Entry 6MDO (electron microscopy, 3.90 A resolution); this record covers chains B and C of the 7 polymer chains in the assembly.

# Chain B (and C)
Molecule: Vesicle-fusing ATPase
Source organism: Cricetulus griseus
Notes: EC 3.6.4.6; chain C of this document is another copy of the same molecule, construct and numbering; everything in this record applies to it too
Reference sequence: P18708 (NSF_CRIGR); residue numbers follow UniProt; this construct covers 1-723
Amino-acid sequence (768 residues; each row starts with the number of its first residue; numbers below 1 keep their minus sign (Met-23 is residue -23)):
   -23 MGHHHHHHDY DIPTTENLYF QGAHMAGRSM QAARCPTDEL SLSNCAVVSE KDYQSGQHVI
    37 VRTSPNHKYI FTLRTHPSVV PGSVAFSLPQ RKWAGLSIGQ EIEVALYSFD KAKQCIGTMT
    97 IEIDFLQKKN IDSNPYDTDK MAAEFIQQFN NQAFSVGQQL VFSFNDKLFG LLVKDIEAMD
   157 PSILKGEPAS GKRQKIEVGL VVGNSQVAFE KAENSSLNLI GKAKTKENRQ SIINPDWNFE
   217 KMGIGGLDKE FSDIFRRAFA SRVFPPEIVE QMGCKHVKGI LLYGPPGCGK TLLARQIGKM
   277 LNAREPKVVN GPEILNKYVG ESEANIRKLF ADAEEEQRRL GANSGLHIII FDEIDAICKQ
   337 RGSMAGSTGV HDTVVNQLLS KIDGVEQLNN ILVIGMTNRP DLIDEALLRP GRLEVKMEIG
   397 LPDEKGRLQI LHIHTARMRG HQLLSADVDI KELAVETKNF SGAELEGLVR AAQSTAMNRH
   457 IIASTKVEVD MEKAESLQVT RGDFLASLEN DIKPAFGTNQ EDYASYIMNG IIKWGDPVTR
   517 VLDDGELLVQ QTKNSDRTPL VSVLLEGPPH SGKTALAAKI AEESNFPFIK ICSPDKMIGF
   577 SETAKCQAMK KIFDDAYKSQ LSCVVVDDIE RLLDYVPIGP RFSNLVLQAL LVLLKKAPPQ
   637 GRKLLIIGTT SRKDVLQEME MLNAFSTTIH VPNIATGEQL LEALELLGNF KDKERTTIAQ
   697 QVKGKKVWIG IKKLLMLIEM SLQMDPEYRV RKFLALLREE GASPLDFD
Disordered / not traced: -23 to 205, 461-474, 739-744 (chain C: -23 to 207, 458-467, 739-744)
Construct notes: initiating methionine (-23); expression tag (-22 to 0, 724-744); conflict Ile458 (Lys in P18708)
Curated features (UniProtKB/Swiss-Prot):
  - binding site (ATP): Asn505 to Trp510, Pro545 to Leu552
  - binding site (Mg(2+)): Thr550
  - modified residue: Lys105 (N6-acetyllysine), Ser207 (Phosphoserine), Tyr259 (Phosphotyrosine), Ser569 (Phosphoserine)
Small-molecule neighbours:
  - ATP (adenosine-5'-triphosphate), molecule 1: Gly219, Ile220, Gly221, Pro261, Pro262, Gly263, Cys264, Gly265, Lys266, Thr267, Leu268, Glu329, Asn374, Ile406, His410, Gly438, Ala439, Glu442
  - ATP, molecule 2: Lys251, Asp359, Arg385, Arg388
  - ATP, molecule 3: Asn505, Gly506, Ile507, Ile508, Trp510, Val514, Pro545, His546, Ser547, Gly548, Lys549, Thr550, Ala551, Asp604, Ile707, Lys708
Reported in the primary citation:
  - conformationally variable residues (side-chain flip): Tyr294
  - mutagenesis - Y294A, Y294L: decreased catalytic activity on SNARE complex
  - mutagenesis - Y294A (31 +/- 5 ATP min-1), Y294L (26 +/- 2 ATP min-1): unchanged catalytic activity on ATP
  - binding site for ATP: Lys266, Arg385, Arg388

# How chain B and chain C interact
Contacting residue pairs - 101 pairs, chain B then chain C:
  Asp212(B) - Lys469(C)  salt bridge
  Phe215(B) - Glu468(C)
  Phe231(B) - Lys469(C)
  Arg232(B) - Ser450(C)  hydrogen bond (backbone-side chain)
  Arg232(B) - Thr451(C)
  Arg232(B) - Asn454(C)
  Arg233(B) - Ala447(C)
  Arg233(B) - Ser450(C)
  Arg233(B) - Ile488(C)
  Ala236(B) - Ser450(C)
  Ala236(B) - Met453(C)
  Ser237(B) - Met453(C)
  Val239(B) - Lys469(C)
  Phe240(B) - His456(C)
  Glu246(B) - Arg413(C)  hydrogen bond (backbone-side chain)
  Gln247(B) - Arg413(C)  hydrogen bond (backbone-side chain)
  Gln247(B) - His417(C)  hydrogen bond (backbone-side chain)
  Gln247(B) - Leu419(C)
  Met248(B) - Arg413(C)
  Met248(B) - Met414(C)
  Met248(B) - Leu419(C)  hydrophobic
  Met248(B) - Gln449(C)
  Met248(B) - Met453(C)  hydrophobic
  Cys250(B) - Gln449(C)
  Lys251(B) - Arg446(C)  hydrogen bond (backbone-side chain)
  Val253(B) - Arg446(C)
  Tyr294(B) - Lys293(C)
  Val295(B) - Leu291(C)  hydrophobic
  Val295(B) - Asn292(C)
  Val295(B) - Lys293(C)  hydrogen bond (backbone-backbone)
  Gly296(B) - Leu291(C)
  Glu297(B) - Asn292(C)
  Glu297(B) - Lys293(C)
  Arg303(B) - Pro288(C)  hydrogen bond (side chain-backbone)
  Arg303(B) - Glu289(C)
  Arg337(B) - Glu329(C)  salt bridge
  Arg337(B) - Asp331(C)  salt bridge
  Arg337(B) - Asn374(C)
  Gly338(B) - Arg375(C)  hydrogen bond (backbone-side chain)
  Ser339(B) - Arg375(C)
  Thr349(B) - Pro288(C)
  Asn352(B) - Glu329(C)  hydrogen bond
  Asn352(B) - Ala332(C)
  Gln353(B) - Pro288(C)
  Leu355(B) - Glu329(C)
  Ser356(B) - Asn286(C)
  Ser356(B) - Gly287(C)  hydrogen bond (side chain-backbone)
  Ser356(B) - Asp328(C)  hydrogen bond
  Lys357(B) - Asn286(C)
  Asp359(B) - Arg271(C)
  Gly360(B) - Arg271(C)  hydrogen bond (backbone-side chain)
  Val361(B) - Thr267(C)
  Val361(B) - Arg271(C)  hydrogen bond (backbone-side chain)
  Glu362(B) - Val284(C)
  Glu362(B) - Asn286(C)
  Gln363(B) - Arg271(C)  hydrogen bond
  Glu381(B) - Pro262(C)
  Glu381(B) - Glu440(C)
  Arg385(B) - Gly263(C)
  Arg385(B) - Ala439(C)
  Arg385(B) - Glu440(C)
  Pro386(B) - Ala439(C)
  Pro386(B) - Glu440(C)
  Glu390(B) - Gly443(C)
  Glu390(B) - Arg446(C)
  Gln526(B) - Gln719(C)
  Gln527(B) - Glu715(C)
  Gln527(B) - Gln719(C)
  Asn530(B) - Gln719(C)  hydrogen bond (backbone-side chain)
  Asp532(B) - Glu715(C)
  Arg533(B) - Asn505(C)
  Arg533(B) - Leu683(C)
  Arg533(B) - Asn685(C)  hydrogen bond
  Arg533(B) - Leu711(C)
  Arg533(B) - Glu715(C)  salt bridge
  Thr534(B) - Leu711(C)
  Thr534(B) - Glu715(C)
  Pro535(B) - Met504(C)
  Cys582(B) - Gly575(C)
  Gln583(B) - Ile574(C)
  Lys586(B) - Ile574(C)
  Phe618(B) - Val612(C)  hydrophobic
  Phe618(B) - Ile614(C)  hydrophobic
  Phe618(B) - Arg617(C)  hydrogen bond (backbone-side chain)
  Asn620(B) - Asp610(C)
  Gln624(B) - Arg607(C)  hydrogen bond
  Gln624(B) - Asp610(C)
  Gln624(B) - Tyr611(C)  hydrogen bond (side chain-backbone)
  Ala625(B) - Ile574(C)  hydrophobic
  Leu627(B) - Arg607(C)
  Val628(B) - Asp571(C)
  Lys631(B) - Asp604(C)  salt bridge
  Lys632(B) - Asp571(C)
  Gln636(B) - Glu497(C)  hydrogen bond
  Glu654(B) - Pro613(C)
  Glu654(B) - Ile614(C)
  Asn659(B) - Pro545(C)
  Asn659(B) - His546(C)  hydrogen bond (backbone-side chain)
  Ser662(B) - Lys709(C)  hydrogen bond (backbone-side chain)
  Ser662(B) - Met712(C)
  Thr663(B) - Met716(C)
Interface residues without a listed pair, chain B (76 interface residues in all): Ser228, Ile244, Val245, Gly249, Glu299, Thr344, Ala382, Leu523, Thr579, Pro616, Arg617, Leu621, Leu623, Met655, Glu656
Interface residues without a listed pair, chain C (73 interface residues in all): Ile326, Lys335, Val346, His347, Glu442, Thr476, Glu485, Lys489, Ser501, Pro570, Glu606, Arg648, Lys708

# Summary
Chain B and chain C form an interface of 76 and 73 residues respectively; the contacts include 22 hydrogen
bonds and 5 salt bridges. Polar pairs include Asp212(B)-Lys469(C), Arg337(B)-Glu329(C) and
Arg337(B)-Asp331(C). From the paper: a binding site for ATP at Lys266(B), Arg385(B) and Arg388(B); Y294A and
Y294L of chain B reduce catalytic activity on SNARE complex.
Chain B and chain C are both Vesicle-fusing ATPase (Cricetulus griseus); the structure, The D1 and D2 domain
rings of NSF engaging the SNAP-25 N-terminus within the 20S supercomplex ..., was determined by electron
microscopy (same publication as 6MDM, 6MDN and 6MDP).
